Entry 6SH7 (X-ray diffraction, 2.21 A resolution); this record covers chains A and B.

[Chain A]
Name: Pre-mRNA-splicing factor ATP-dependent RNA helicase DHX15
Organism: Homo sapiens
Notes: EC 3.6.4.13
UniProtKB: O43143 (DHX15_HUMAN); numbering as in UniProt (aligned over 113-795)
Amino-acid sequence (689 residues; row label = number of the first residue in the row):
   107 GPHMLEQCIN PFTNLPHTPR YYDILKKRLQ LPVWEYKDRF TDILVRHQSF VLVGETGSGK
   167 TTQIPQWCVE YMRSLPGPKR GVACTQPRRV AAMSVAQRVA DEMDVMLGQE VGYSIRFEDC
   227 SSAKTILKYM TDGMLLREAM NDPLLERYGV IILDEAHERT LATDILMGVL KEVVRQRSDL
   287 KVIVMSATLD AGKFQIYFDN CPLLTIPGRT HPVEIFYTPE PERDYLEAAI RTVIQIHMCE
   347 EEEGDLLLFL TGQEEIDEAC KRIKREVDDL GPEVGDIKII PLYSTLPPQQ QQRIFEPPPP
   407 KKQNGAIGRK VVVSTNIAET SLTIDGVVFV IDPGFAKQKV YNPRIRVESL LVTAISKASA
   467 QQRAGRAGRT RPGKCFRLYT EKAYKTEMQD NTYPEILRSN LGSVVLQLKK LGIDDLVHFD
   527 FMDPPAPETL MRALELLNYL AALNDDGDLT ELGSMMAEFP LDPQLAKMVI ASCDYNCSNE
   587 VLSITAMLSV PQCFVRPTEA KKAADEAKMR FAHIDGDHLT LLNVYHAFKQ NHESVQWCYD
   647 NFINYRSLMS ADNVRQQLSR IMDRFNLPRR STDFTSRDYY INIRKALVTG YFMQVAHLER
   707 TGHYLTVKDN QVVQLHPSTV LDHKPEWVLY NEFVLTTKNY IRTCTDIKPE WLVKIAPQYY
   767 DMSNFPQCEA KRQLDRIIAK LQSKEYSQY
Not modelled in the structure: 107-108, 376-383, 406-411, 431-432, 790-795
Sequence notes: expression tag (107-112)
Curated features (UniProtKB/Swiss-Prot):
  - motif: D260 to H263 (DEAH box)
  - binding site (ATP): G160 to T167
  - modified residue: K488 (N6-acetyllysine)
  - cross-link: K786 (Glycyl lysine isopeptide (Lys-Gly) (interchain with G-Cter in SUMO2))
  - mutagenesis: K166 (K166A: Abolished ATPase activity without affecting ability to activate the MAVS-dependent signaling to produce interferon-beta), T167 (T167A: Abolished ATPase activity without affecting ability to activate the MAVS-dependent signaling to produce interferon-beta), D260 (D260A: Abolished ATPase activity without affecting ability to activate the MAVS-dependent signaling to produce interferon-beta), E261 (E261A: Abolished ATPase activity without affecting ability to activate the MAVS-dependent signaling to produce interferon-beta), P327 (P327E: Abolished interaction with NKRF), T429 (T429A: Abolished ATPase activity), Y485 (Y485E: Abolished interaction with NKRF), A489 (A489E: Decreased, but not abolished interaction, with NKRF), V523 (V523E: Abolished interaction with NKRF), P533 (P533E: Abolished interaction with NKRF), L536 (L536E: Abolished interaction with NKRF), L540 (L540E: Abolished interaction with NKRF)
Reported in the primary citation:
  - conformationally variable residues: K445
  - mutagenesis - A489E/L540E: abolished binding to NF-kappa-B-repressing factor (chain B)

[Chain B]
Name: NF-kappa-B-repressing factor
Organism: Homo sapiens
UniProtKB: O15226 (NKRF_HUMAN), isoform O15226-1; residues 541-603 here = UniProt positions 541-603
Amino-acid sequence (67 residues; row label = number of the first residue in the row):
   537 GPHMAEEAYK QQIKEDNIGN QLLRKMGWTG GGLGKSGEGI REPISVKEQH KREGLGLDVE
   597 RVNKIAK
Not modelled in the structure: 537-550, 597-603
Sequence notes: expression tag (537-540)
Curated features (UniProtKB/Swiss-Prot):
  - mutagenesis: G555 (G555E: Abolished interaction with DHX15), L559 (L559E: Abolished interaction with DHX15), W564 (W564A: Abolished interaction with DHX15), L569 (L569E: Abolished interaction with DHX15), G590 (G590E: Decreased, but not abolished interaction, with DHX15), L591 (L591E: Decreased, but not abolished interaction, with DHX15)
Reported in the primary citation:
  - mutagenesis - G590E: decreased binding to Pre-mRNA-splicing factor ATP-dependent RNA helicase DHX15 (chain A)
  - mutagenesis - L559E/L591E: abolished binding to Pre-mRNA-splicing factor ATP-dependent RNA helicase DHX15 (chain A)
  - mutagenesis - L559E (1.5-fold), V582G (1.2-fold increase), L591E (7-fold): decreased binding to RNA
  - mutagenesis - V582G: unchanged binding to Pre-mRNA-splicing factor ATP-dependent RNA helicase DHX15 (chain A)
  - mutagenesis - L559E, L559E/L591E, L591E: decreased catalytic activity (RNA helicase activity)

[How chain A and chain B interact]
Pairs across the interface - 77 pairs, chain A then chain B:
  P327(A) - G592(B)
  P327(A) - L593(B)
  E328(A) - G590(B)  hydrogen bond (backbone-backbone)
  E328(A) - L593(B)
  R329(A) - R588(B)
  R329(A) - E589(B)
  R329(A) - G590(B)
  R329(A) - L593(B)
  D330(A) - R588(B)
  Y331(A) - R588(B)  hydrogen bond (backbone-backbone)
  L332(A) - R588(B)
  E361(A) - R588(B)  salt bridge
  F441(A) - Q585(B)
  F441(A) - E589(B)
  F441(A) - L591(B)
  P449(A) - P579(B)  hydrophobic
  R450(A) - P579(B)
  L457(A) - V582(B)  hydrophobic
  V458(A) - Q585(B)
  A460(A) - L591(B)  hydrophobic
  Y485(A) - L591(B)
  E493(A) - K583(B)
  E493(A) - G592(B)
  E493(A) - V595(B)
  M494(A) - L591(B)  hydrophobic
  Y499(A) - I580(B)  hydrophobic
  L503(A) - I576(B)  hydrophobic
  L503(A) - I580(B)
  D520(A) - M562(B)
  D521(A) - M562(B)
  L522(A) - M562(B)
  V523(A) - L559(B)  hydrophobic
  V523(A) - M562(B)  hydrophobic
  V523(A) - W564(B)  hydrophobic
  V523(A) - L569(B)  hydrophobic
  V523(A) - G570(B)  hydrogen bond (backbone-backbone)
  H524(A) - G570(B)
  H524(A) - K571(B)
  F525(A) - G570(B)
  D526(A) - K571(B)  salt bridge
  P530(A) - L569(B)
  P530(A) - G570(B)
  P530(A) - G575(B)
  P531(A) - L569(B)
  A532(A) - I576(B)
  A532(A) - E578(B)
  A532(A) - P579(B)
  P533(A) - L559(B)
  P533(A) - W564(B)  hydrophobic
  P533(A) - G567(B)
  P533(A) - L569(B)  hydrophobic
  P533(A) - I576(B)
  E534(A) - P579(B)
  L536(A) - L559(B)  hydrophobic
  L536(A) - L569(B)  hydrophobic
  M537(A) - G555(B)
  M537(A) - N556(B)
  M537(A) - L559(B)  hydrophobic
  M537(A) - W564(B)  hydrophobic
  R538(A) - N553(B)
  L540(A) - L558(B)
  L540(A) - L559(B)
  L540(A) - M562(B)  hydrophobic
  E541(A) - N553(B)  hydrogen bond
  E541(A) - G555(B)
  N544(A) - I554(B)
  N544(A) - L558(B)
  Y545(A) - I554(B)
  N550(A) - L558(B)
  D551(A) - L558(B)
  D551(A) - K561(B)
  D552(A) - K561(B)  salt bridge
  G553(A) - L558(B)
  L741(A) - E584(B)
  T742(A) - E584(B)
  T743(A) - K587(B)
  N770(A) - D552(B)  hydrogen bond
Interface residues without a listed pair, chain A (53 interface residues in all): G440, V446, T459, A489, K515, F527, T535, Q764
Interface residues without a listed pair, chain B (36 interface residues in all): G563, G568, E574, R577, E596
From the paper, about this interface:
  - hot spots on chain A (mutagenesis) - P327E, Y485E: abolished binding to NF-kappa-B-repressing factor (chain B)
  - hot spots on chain A (mutagenesis) - A489E: decreased binding to NF-kappa-B-repressing factor (chain B)
  - hot spots on chain B (mutagenesis) - L559E, W564A: abolished binding to Pre-mRNA-splicing factor ATP-dependent RNA helicase DHX15 (chain A)

[Summary]
Chain A and chain B form an interface of 53 and 36 residues respectively, with 5 hydrogen bonds and 3 salt
bridges. Among the polar pairs are E361(A)-R588(B), D526(A)-K571(B) and D552(A)-K561(B). From the paper:
A489E/L540E, P327E and Y485E of chain A abolish binding to NF-kappa-B-repressing factor (chain B);
conformational variability at K445(A); 10 substitutions were tested in all.
Here chain A is Pre-mRNA-splicing factor ATP-dependent RNA helicase DHX15 and chain B is NF-kappa-B-repressing
factor, both from Homo sapiens. Entry 6SH7 (Crystal structure of the human DEAH-helicase DHX15 in complex with
the NKRF G-patch) was determined by X-ray diffraction together with 6SH6 from the same study.
